PDB entry 4D0C | X-ray diffraction, 2.81 A resolution | chains A and C of the 3 polymer chains in the assembly

# Chain A
Protein: MHC class I alpha chain 2
Source organism: Gallus gallus
Notes: fragment: extracellular domains, residues 1-291
UniProt: Q95601 (Q95601_CHICK); residues -20 to 270 here correspond to UniProt positions 1-291 (UniProt number = residue number + 21)
Chain sequence (329 residues; numbered -20 to 308; the number before each row is that of its first residue; numbers below 1 keep their minus sign (Met-20 is residue -20)):
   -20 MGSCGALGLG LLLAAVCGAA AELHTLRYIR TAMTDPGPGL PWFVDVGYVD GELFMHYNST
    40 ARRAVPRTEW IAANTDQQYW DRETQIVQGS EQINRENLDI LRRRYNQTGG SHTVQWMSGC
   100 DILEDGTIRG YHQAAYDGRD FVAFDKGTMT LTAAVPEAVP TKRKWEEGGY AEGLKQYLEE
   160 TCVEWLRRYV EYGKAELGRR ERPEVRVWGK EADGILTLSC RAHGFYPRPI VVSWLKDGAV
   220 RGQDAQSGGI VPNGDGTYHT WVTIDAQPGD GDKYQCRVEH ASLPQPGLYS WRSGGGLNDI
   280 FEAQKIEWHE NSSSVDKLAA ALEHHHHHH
Not modelled in the structure: -20 to 0, 277-308
Construct notes: expression tag (271-308)
Cystine bridges: Cys99-Cys161, Cys199-Cys255
What the authors report for this chain:
  - contacts within the chain: Arg9-Asp24

# Chain C
Protein: 10-residue peptide
Chain sequence (10 residues; each row starts with the number of its first residue):
     1 TAGQSNYDRL

# How chain A and chain C interact
Pairs across the interface - 42 pairs, chain A then chain C:
  Tyr7(A) - Thr1(C)  hydrogen bond (side chain-backbone)
  Arg9(A) - Asp8(C)  salt bridge
  Tyr58(A) - Thr1(C)
  Glu62(A) - Thr1(C)
  Glu62(A) - Ala2(C)  hydrogen bond (side chain-backbone)
  Ile65(A) - Ala2(C)
  Ile65(A) - Gly3(C)
  Ile65(A) - Ser5(C)  hydrogen bond (backbone-side chain)
  Gly68(A) - Ser5(C)
  Ser69(A) - Ser5(C)
  Ser69(A) - Asp8(C)  hydrogen bond
  Ile72(A) - Ser5(C)
  Ile72(A) - Asp8(C)
  Ile72(A) - Arg9(C)
  Asn76(A) - Asp8(C)  hydrogen bond (side chain-backbone)
  Asn76(A) - Arg9(C)
  Asn76(A) - Leu10(C)  hydrogen bond (side chain-backbone)
  Ile79(A) - Leu10(C)
  Leu80(A) - Leu10(C)  hydrophobic
  Arg83(A) - Leu10(C)  hydrogen bond (side chain-backbone)
  Val93(A) - Leu10(C)  hydrophobic
  Trp95(A) - Tyr7(C)
  Trp95(A) - Asp8(C)  hydrogen bond (side chain-backbone)
  Trp95(A) - Leu10(C)  hydrophobic
  His111(A) - Tyr7(C)  hydrogen bond (side chain-backbone)
  Phe120(A) - Leu10(C)  hydrophobic
  Val121(A) - Leu10(C)  hydrophobic
  Thr140(A) - Leu10(C)  hydrogen bond (side chain-backbone)
  Lys143(A) - Leu10(C)  hydrogen bond (side chain-backbone)
  Trp144(A) - Tyr7(C)
  Trp144(A) - Arg9(C)  hydrogen bond (side chain-backbone)
  Tyr149(A) - Asn6(C)
  Tyr149(A) - Tyr7(C)
  Tyr149(A) - Arg9(C)
  Gly152(A) - Tyr7(C)  hydrogen bond (backbone-side chain)
  Leu153(A) - Tyr7(C)  hydrophobic
  Tyr156(A) - Thr1(C)  hydrogen bond (side chain-backbone)
  Tyr156(A) - Ala2(C)
  Tyr156(A) - Gly3(C)  hydrogen bond (side chain-backbone)
  Thr160(A) - Thr1(C)
  Trp164(A) - Thr1(C)
  Tyr168(A) - Thr1(C)  hydrogen bond (side chain-backbone)
Other interface residues (no listed pair), chain A (31 interface residues in all): Leu5, Asn73, Ala113, Cys161
From the paper, about this interface:
  - specific contacts: Arg9(A)-Asp8(C)

# Overview
Chain A and chain C form an interface of 31 and 9 residues respectively, with 16 hydrogen bonds and 1 salt
bridge. Among the polar pairs are Arg9(A)-Asp8(C), Tyr7(A)-Thr1(C) and Glu62(A)-Ala2(C). The authors report a
contact between Arg9(A) and Asp8(C). The paper reports contacts within the chain involving Arg9(A) and
Asp24(A).
Chain A is MHC class I alpha chain 2 (Gallus gallus) and chain C is a 10-residue peptide; the structure,
Complex of a B21 chicken MHC class I molecule and a 10MER chicken peptide, was determined by X-ray
diffraction, deposited together with 2YEZ, 4CVX, 4CVZ, 4CW1, 4D0B and 4D0D.
